Entry 6VJ5 (X-ray diffraction, 2.40 A resolution); this record covers chains A and B of the 3 polymer chains in the assembly.

== Chain A ==
Name: PE-PGRS family protein PE25
From: Mycobacterium tuberculosis (strain ATCC 25618 / H37Rv)
Reference sequence: I6X486 (PE25_MYCTU); residues 1-99 here = UniProt positions 1-99
Amino-acid sequence (101 residues; numbered -1 to 99; the number before each row is that of its first residue; numbers below 1 keep their minus sign (Gly-1 is residue -1)):
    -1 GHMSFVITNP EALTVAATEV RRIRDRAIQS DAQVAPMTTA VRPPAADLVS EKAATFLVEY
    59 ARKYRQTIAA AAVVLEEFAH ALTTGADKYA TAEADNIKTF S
Not modelled in the structure: -1 to 6, 92-99
Sequence notes: expression tag (-1 to 0)
Curated features (UniProtKB/Swiss-Prot):
  - modified residue: Ser2 (N-acetylserine)

== Chain B ==
Name: PPE family protein PPE41
From: Mycobacterium tuberculosis (strain ATCC 25618 / H37Rv)
Reference sequence: Q79FE1 (PPE41_MYCTU); numbering as in UniProt (aligned over 1-194)
Amino-acid sequence (194 residues; each row starts with the number of its first residue):
     1 MHFEAYPPEV NSANIYAGPG PDSMLAAARA WRSLDVEMTA VQRSFNRTLL SLMDAWAGPV
    61 VMQLMEAAKP FVRWLTDLCV QLSEVERQIH EIVRAYEWAH HDMVPLAQIY NNRAERQILI
   121 DNNLLGQFTA QIADLDQEYD DFWDEDGEVM RDYRLRVSDA LSKLTPWKAP PPIAHSTVLV
   181 APVSPSTASS RTDT
Not modelled in the structure: 175-194
Sequence notes: engineered mutation Leu124 (Ala in Q79FE1)
Curated features (UniProtKB/Swiss-Prot):
  - mutagenesis: Leu125 (L125E/R: Does not affect formation of the PE25/PPE41 dimer, but abolishes EspG5 binding to PE25/PPE41), Gln127 (Q127I: Does not disrupt the interaction with EspG5), Thr129 to Ala130 (Does not affect formation of the PE25/PPE41 dimer, but abolishes EspG5 binding to PE25/PPE41), Ala130 (A130I: Does not disrupt the interaction with EspG5)

== Chain A / chain B interface ==
Pairs across the interface (90):
  Asn7(A) - Ala55(B)
  Asn7(A) - Trp56(B)
  Ala10(A) - Leu52(B)  hydrophobic
  Ala10(A) - Ala55(B)  hydrophobic
  Leu11(A) - Leu52(B)
  Leu11(A) - Trp56(B)  hydrophobic
  Leu11(A) - Leu64(B)  hydrophobic
  Glu17(A) - Thr48(B)  hydrogen bond
  Ile21(A) - Val41(B)  hydrophobic
  Ile21(A) - Ser44(B)
  Ile21(A) - Phe45(B)
  Ile21(A) - Thr48(B)
  Arg24(A) - Glu37(B)  salt bridge
  Arg24(A) - Ala40(B)
  Ser28(A) - Leu34(B)
  Ser28(A) - Glu37(B)
  Ser28(A) - Met38(B)
  Asp29(A) - Leu34(B)
  Val32(A) - Ala30(B)  hydrophobic
  Val32(A) - Leu34(B)  hydrophobic
  Met35(A) - Ala26(B)  hydrophobic
  Met35(A) - Ala27(B)
  Met35(A) - Ala30(B)  hydrophobic
  Thr36(A) - Ala30(B)
  Thr36(A) - Trp31(B)
  Ala38(A) - Ser23(B)
  Val39(A) - Ser23(B)
  Val39(A) - Met24(B)  hydrophobic
  Val39(A) - Ala27(B)  hydrophobic
  Arg40(A) - Pro19(B)
  Arg40(A) - Ser23(B)  hydrogen bond (backbone-side chain)
  Pro41(A) - Pro19(B)
  Pro42(A) - Ala17(B)
  Pro42(A) - Gly18(B)
  Pro42(A) - Pro19(B)
  Pro42(A) - Gly20(B)  hydrogen bond (backbone-backbone)
  Pro42(A) - Pro21(B)
  Pro42(A) - Met24(B)
  Pro42(A) - Tyr96(B)
  Ala43(A) - Asn14(B)
  Ala43(A) - Ile15(B)
  Ala43(A) - Ala17(B)
  Ala43(A) - Tyr96(B)  hydrophobic
  Ala44(A) - Asn14(B)  hydrogen bond (backbone-backbone)
  Ala44(A) - Ala17(B)
  Asp45(A) - Asn14(B)
  Asp45(A) - Ile15(B)
  Asp45(A) - Met150(B)
  Asp45(A) - Tyr153(B)
  Leu46(A) - Met1(B)  hydrophobic
  Leu46(A) - Phe3(B)  hydrophobic
  Val47(A) - Phe3(B)  hydrophobic
  Val47(A) - Met150(B)  hydrophobic
  Val47(A) - Tyr153(B)  hydrophobic
  Val47(A) - Arg154(B)
  Val47(A) - Val157(B)  hydrophobic
  Ser48(A) - Tyr153(B)  hydrogen bond
  Ala51(A) - Met24(B)  hydrophobic
  Ala51(A) - Val157(B)  hydrophobic
  Phe54(A) - Leu161(B)  hydrophobic
  Phe54(A) - Leu164(B)
  Leu55(A) - Ile89(B)  hydrophobic
  Tyr58(A) - Leu164(B)
  Tyr58(A) - Thr165(B)  hydrogen bond (side chain-backbone)
  Tyr58(A) - Trp167(B)  hydrogen bond (backbone-side chain)
  Ala59(A) - Trp31(B)  hydrophobic
  Lys61(A) - Trp167(B)
  Tyr62(A) - Trp31(B)  hydrophobic
  Tyr62(A) - Leu34(B)  hydrophobic
  Tyr62(A) - Met38(B)
  Tyr62(A) - Leu82(B)  hydrophobic
  Tyr62(A) - Trp167(B)
  Thr65(A) - Trp74(B)
  Thr65(A) - Trp167(B)
  Thr65(A) - Lys168(B)
  Thr65(A) - Pro170(B)
  Ala68(A) - Pro170(B)
  Ala69(A) - Trp74(B)  hydrophobic
  Ala69(A) - Pro170(B)
  Val72(A) - Phe71(B)  hydrophobic
  Val72(A) - Pro171(B)
  Val72(A) - Ile173(B)  hydrophobic
  Leu73(A) - Phe45(B)  hydrophobic
  Leu73(A) - Phe71(B)  hydrophobic
  Glu75(A) - Ala174(B)
  Phe76(A) - Ile173(B)  hydrophobic
  Ala79(A) - Ala174(B)  hydrophobic
  Leu80(A) - Leu64(B)  hydrophobic
  Tyr87(A) - Trp56(B)  hydrophobic
  Tyr87(A) - Val60(B)
Interface residues without a listed pair, chain A (45 interface residues in all): Ala14, Val18, Ala25, Lys50, Ala52, Ile66
Interface residues without a listed pair, chain B (54 interface residues in all): Ser33, Leu49, Leu78, Gln81, Val85, Ile92, Pro166, Pro172

== Overview ==
Chain A and chain B form an interface of 45 and 54 residues respectively, with 7 hydrogen bonds and 1 salt
bridge. Polar pairs include Arg24(A)-Glu37(B), Glu17(A)-Thr48(B) and Arg40(A)-Ser23(B). Curated annotation
(UniProt) lists 4 mutagenesis sites on chain B.
Here chain A is PE-PGRS family protein PE25 and chain B is PPE family protein PPE41, both from Mycobacterium
tuberculosis (strain ATCC 25618 / H37Rv). Entry 6VJ5 (Structure of PE25-PPE41(A124L) in complex with EspG5
chaperone from the type VII (ESX-5) secretion system) was determined by X-ray diffraction.
